PDB entry 9K1L | X-ray diffraction, 2.85 A resolution | chains A and B

# Chain A
Protein: Connector enhancer of kinase suppressor of ras 2
Source organism: Mus musculus
UniProt: Q80YA9 (CNKR2_MOUSE); residues 1-314 here = UniProt positions 1-314
Amino-acid sequence (319 residues; numbered -4 to 314; the number before each row is that of its first residue; numbers below 1 keep their minus sign (Gly-4 is residue -4)):
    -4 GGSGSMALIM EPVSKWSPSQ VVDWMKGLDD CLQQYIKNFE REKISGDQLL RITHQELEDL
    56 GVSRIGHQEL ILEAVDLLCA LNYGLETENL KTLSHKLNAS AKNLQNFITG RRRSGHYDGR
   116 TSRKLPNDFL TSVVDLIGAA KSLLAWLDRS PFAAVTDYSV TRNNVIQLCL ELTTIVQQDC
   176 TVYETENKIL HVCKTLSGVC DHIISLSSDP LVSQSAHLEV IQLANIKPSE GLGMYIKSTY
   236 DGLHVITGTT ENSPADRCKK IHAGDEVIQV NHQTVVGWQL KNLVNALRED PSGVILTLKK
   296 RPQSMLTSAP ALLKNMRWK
Unresolved in the structure: -4 to 0, 147-153, 299-314
Differences from the reference sequence: expression tag (-4 to 0)
Swiss-Prot annotation at these positions:
  - modified residue: Ser12 (Phosphoserine)
From the paper describing this entry:
  - mutagenesis - E68R: decreased binding to Sterile alpha motif domain-containing protein 12 (chain B)

# Chain B
Protein: Sterile alpha motif domain-containing protein 12
Source organism: Mus musculus
UniProt: Q0VE29 (SAM12_MOUSE); numbering as in UniProt (aligned over 78-161)
Amino-acid sequence (98 residues; numbered 74 to 171; the number before each row is that of its first residue):
    74 GPGSTQQDVC KWLKKHCPNQ YQLYSESFKQ HDITGRALLR LTDKKLERMG IAQENQRQHI
   134 LQQVLQLKVR EEVRNLQLLT QASVECSPGS GSENLYFQ
Unresolved in the structure: 74-75, 155-166
Differences from the reference sequence: expression tag (74-77, 162-171)
From the paper describing this entry:
  - mutagenesis - R113E/V142Q/L149Q: abolished binding to Connector enhancer of kinase suppressor of ras 2 (chain A)

# How chain A and chain B interact
Contacting residue pairs - 46 pairs, chain A then chain B:
  His49(A) - Arg121(B)  hydrogen bond
  Ser58(A) - His104(B)
  Arg59(A) - Gln103(B)
  Arg59(A) - His104(B)
  Ile60(A) - His104(B)  hydrogen bond (backbone-side chain)
  Ile60(A) - Lys118(B)
  Ile60(A) - Met122(B)  hydrophobic
  Gly61(A) - His104(B)  hydrogen bond (backbone-backbone)
  Gly61(A) - Asp105(B)
  Gly61(A) - Ile106(B)
  His62(A) - Asp105(B)  salt bridge
  Gln63(A) - Arg121(B)  hydrogen bond
  Glu64(A) - Arg113(B)  salt bridge
  Glu64(A) - Lys118(B)  salt bridge
  Leu67(A) - Arg113(B)
  Glu68(A) - Arg113(B)
  Leu120(A) - Gln135(B)  hydrogen bond (backbone-side chain)
  Asn122(A) - Gln131(B)  hydrogen bond (side chain-backbone)
  Asn122(A) - Leu134(B)
  Asn122(A) - Gln135(B)  hydrogen bond
  Asn122(A) - Leu138(B)
  Leu125(A) - Leu138(B)  hydrophobic
  Leu125(A) - Gln139(B)
  Thr126(A) - Leu138(B)
  Val129(A) - Lys141(B)
  Val129(A) - Val142(B)  hydrophobic
  Ile132(A) - Glu145(B)
  Lys136(A) - Glu145(B)  salt bridge
  Lys136(A) - Leu149(B)
  Arg157(A) - Leu152(B)  hydrogen bond (side chain-backbone)
  Cys164(A) - Leu149(B)  hydrophobic
  Leu165(A) - Val146(B)  hydrophobic
  Leu165(A) - Leu149(B)
  Gln172(A) - Val142(B)
  Gln172(A) - Arg143(B)
  Gly226(A) - Gln171(B)
  Leu227(A) - Gln171(B)  hydrogen bond (backbone-backbone)
  Gly228(A) - Gln171(B)  hydrogen bond (backbone-backbone)
  Met229(A) - Phe170(B)
  Met229(A) - Gln171(B)  hydrogen bond (backbone-backbone)
  Tyr230(A) - Tyr169(B)
  Tyr230(A) - Phe170(B)
  Ile231(A) - Leu168(B)
  Ile231(A) - Tyr169(B)  hydrogen bond (backbone-backbone)
  Thr245(A) - Phe170(B)
  Val279(A) - Tyr169(B)
Other interface residues (no listed pair), chain A (38 interface residues in all): Asp71, Asn158, Ile161, Thr168, Val171, Lys232, Leu275, Leu282, Arg283
Other interface residues (no listed pair), chain B (28 interface residues in all): Ala110, Asn148, Thr153, Asn167
From the paper, about this interface:
  - specific contacts: Gln63(A)-Arg121(B), Glu64(A)-Arg113(B) (salt bridge), Lys118(B)-Glu64(A) (salt bridge), Met122(B)-Ile60(A) (hydrophobic contact)
  - interface residues, chain B: Val142(B), Leu149(B)

# In short
38 residues of chain A and 28 residues of chain B are in contact, with 12 hydrogen bonds and 4 salt bridges.
Polar contacts include His62(A)-Asp105(B), Glu64(A)-Arg113(B) and Glu64(A)-Lys118(B). The authors report a
contact between Gln63(A) and Arg121(B); salt bridges between Glu64(A) and Arg113(B) and Lys118(B) and
Glu64(A); a hydrophobic contact between Met122(B) and Ile60(A). From the paper: E68R of chain A reduces
binding to Sterile alpha motif domain-containing protein 12 (chain B); interface residues Val142(B) and
Leu149(B).
Here chain A is Connector enhancer of kinase suppressor of ras 2 and chain B is Sterile alpha motif
domain-containing protein 12, both from Mus musculus. Entry 9K1L (Complex structure of CNK2 and SAMD12) was
determined by X-ray diffraction.
